Entry 9CZQ (electron microscopy, 2.88 A resolution); this record covers chains E and H of the 8 polymer chains in the assembly.

[Chain E (and H)]
Molecule: Large-conductance Ca2+-activated K+ channel beta2 subunit, Calcium-activated potassium channel subunit beta-4
From: Homo sapiens
Notes: fragment: N-terminal 45 residues of kcnmb2 ligated to kcnmb4 (devoid of N terminal first 15 residues); chain H of this document is another copy of the same molecule, construct and numbering; everything in this record applies to it too
UniProtKB: chimeric construct of B5BNX0, Q86W47: residues 2-44 from B5BNX0 (B5BNX0_HUMAN) positions 2-44 (same numbers); residues 45-240 from Q86W47 positions 15-210 (UniProt number = residue number - 30)
Sequence (239 residues; row label = number of the first residue in the row):
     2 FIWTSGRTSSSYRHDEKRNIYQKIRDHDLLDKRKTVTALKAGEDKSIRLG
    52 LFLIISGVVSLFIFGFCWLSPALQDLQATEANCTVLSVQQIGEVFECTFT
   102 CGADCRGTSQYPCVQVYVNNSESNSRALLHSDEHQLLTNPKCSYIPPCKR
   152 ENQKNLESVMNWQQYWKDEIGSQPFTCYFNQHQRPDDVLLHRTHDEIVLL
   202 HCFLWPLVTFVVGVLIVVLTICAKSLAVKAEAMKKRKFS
Not modelled in the structure: 14-33, 236-240 (chain H: 2-33, 236-240)
Disulfides: Cys84-Cys178, Cys98-Cys149, Cys114-Cys143
Swiss-Prot annotation at these positions:
  - glycosylation (N-linked (GlcNAc...) asparagine): Asn83, Asn120
What the authors report for this chain:
  - contacts within the chain: Cys102-Cys106 (disulfide)

[Interface between chain E and chain H]
Contacting residue pairs - 13 pairs, chain E then chain H:
  Phe100(E) - Lys142(H)
  Cys102(E) - Pro141(H)  hydrophobic
  Asp105(E) - Leu138(H)
  Cys106(E) - Leu138(H)  hydrophobic
  Cys106(E) - Pro141(H)
  Gln111(E) - Glu94(H)
  Arg151(E) - Leu129(H)
  Arg151(E) - His131(H)
  Arg151(E) - Pro141(H)  hydrogen bond (side chain-backbone)
  Arg151(E) - Asp187(H)  salt bridge
  Arg151(E) - Asp188(H)  salt bridge
  Glu152(E) - Tyr118(H)
  Asn153(E) - Lys142(H)
Interface residues without a listed pair, chain E (11 interface residues in all): Gly103, Arg107, Gly108
Interface residues without a listed pair, chain H (11 interface residues in all): Leu137, Gln184

[In short]
The chain E/chain H interface involves 11 residues from each chain; the contacts include 1 hydrogen bond and 2
salt bridges. Among the polar pairs are Arg151(E)-Asp187(H), Arg151(E)-Asp188(H) and Arg151(E)-Pro141(H). The
paper reports contacts within the chain involving Cys84(E), Cys178(E) and Cys98(E) among others.
Both chains are Large-conductance Ca2+-activated K+ channel beta2 subunit, Calcium-activated potassium channel
subunit beta-4 (Homo sapiens). Entry 9CZQ (Ca2+ bound open-inactivated hSlo1 + beta2N-beta4 channel in
detergent) was determined by electron microscopy, deposited together with 9CZH, 9CZJ, 9CZK, 9CZM, 9CZO, 9D18
and 9D19.
